PDB entry 7JZV | electron microscopy, 3.90 A resolution | chains Y and o of the 12 polymer chains in the assembly

== Chain Y ==
Molecule: Widom 601 153-bp
From: synthetic construct
Sequence (153 nucleotides; row label = number of the first residue in the row; numbers below 1 keep their minus sign (DA-6 is residue -6)):
    -6 ATCCTGGAGA ATCCCGGTGC CGAGGCCGCT CAATTGGTCG TAGACAGCTC TAGCACCGCT
    54 TAAACGCACG TACGCGCTGT CCCCCGCGTT TTAACCGCCA AGGGGATTAC TCCCTAGTCT
   114 CCAGGCACGT GTCAGATATA TACATCCTGT GAT
Not modelled in the structure: -6 to 0, 140-146

== Chain o ==
Protein: Histone H2B type 1-K
From: Homo sapiens
UniProt: O60814 (H2B1K_HUMAN); residues 1-125 here correspond to UniProt positions 2-126 (UniProt number = residue number + 1)
Amino-acid sequence (125 residues; each row starts with the number of its first residue):
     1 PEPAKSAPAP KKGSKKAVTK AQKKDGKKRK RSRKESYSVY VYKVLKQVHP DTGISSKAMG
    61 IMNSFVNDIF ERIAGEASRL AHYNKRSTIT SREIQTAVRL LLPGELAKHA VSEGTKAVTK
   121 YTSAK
Not modelled in the structure: 1-29
UniProt features mapped onto this chain:
  - modified residue: Pro1 (N-acetylproline), Glu2 (ADP-ribosyl glutamic acid), Lys5 (N6-(2-hydroxyisobutyryl)lysine), Ser6 (ADP-ribosylserine), Lys11 (N6-(beta-hydroxybutyryl)lysine), Lys12 (N6-(2-hydroxyisobutyryl)lysine), Ser14 (Phosphoserine), Lys15 (N6-acetyllysine), Lys16 (N6-(beta-hydroxybutyryl)lysine), Lys20 (N6-(2-hydroxyisobutyryl)lysine), Lys23 (N6-(2-hydroxyisobutyryl)lysine), Lys24 (N6-(2-hydroxyisobutyryl)lysine), Lys34 (N6-(2-hydroxyisobutyryl)lysine), Glu35 (PolyADP-ribosyl glutamic acid), Ser36 (Phosphoserine), Lys43 (N6-(2-hydroxyisobutyryl)lysine), Lys46 (N6-(2-hydroxyisobutyryl)lysine), Lys57 (N6,N6-dimethyllysine), Arg79 (Dimethylated arginine), Lys85 (N6,N6,N6-trimethyllysine) and 6 more in UniProt
  - glycosylation: Ser112 (O-linked (GlcNAc) serine)
  - cross-link (Glycyl lysine isopeptide (Lys-Gly)): Lys5 (interchain with G-Cter in SUMO2), Lys20 (interchain with G-Cter in SUMO2), Lys34 (interchain with G-Cter in ubiquitin), Lys120 (interchain with G-Cter in ubiquitin)
From the paper describing this entry:
  - mutagenesis - E105A, K108A: decreased catalytic activity on BRCA1/BARD1
  - mutagenesis - E105A: abolished catalytic activity on Ring1b/Bmi1

== Chain Y / chain o interface ==
Pairs across the interface - 11 pairs, chain Y then chain o:
  DA16(Y) with Ser55(o), phosphate contact; Ser56(o), hydrogen bond to the phosphate
  DG17(Y) with Tyr42(o), phosphate contact
  DC24(Y) with Arg31(o), salt bridge to the phosphate
  DA35(Y) with Ser87(o), hydrogen bond to the phosphate
  DG36(Y) with Arg86(o), phosphate contact; Ser87(o), hydrogen bond to the phosphate; Thr88(o), hydrogen bond to the phosphate
  DA37(Y) with Arg86(o), salt bridge to the phosphate
  DT100(Y) with Lys30(o), phosphate contact
  DT101(Y) with Lys30(o), hydrogen bond to the phosphate
Also at the interface, not in a pair above, chain Y (10 interface residues in all): DT23, DA25
Also at the interface, not in a pair above, chain o (12 interface residues in all): Glu35, Gly53, Ile54, Lys85

== Summary ==
Chain Y and chain o form an interface of 10 and 12 residues respectively; the contacts include 5 hydrogen
bonds and 2 salt bridges. Polar contacts include DA16(Y)-Ser56(o), DA35(Y)-Ser87(o) and DG36(Y)-Ser87(o). From
the paper: E105A and K108A of chain o reduce catalytic activity on BRCA1/BARD1; E105A of chain o abolishes
catalytic activity on Ring1b/Bmi1.
Here chain Y is Widom 601 153-bp (synthetic construct) and chain o is Histone H2B type 1-K (Homo sapiens).
Entry 7JZV (Cryo-EM structure of the BRCA1-UbcH5c/BARD1 E3-E2 module bound to a nucleosome) was determined by
electron microscopy.
